PDB entry 6N61 | X-ray diffraction, 3.25 A resolution | chains B and C of the 9 polymer chains in the assembly

Chain B:
Molecule: DNA-directed RNA polymerase subunit alpha
From: Escherichia coli
Notes: EC 2.7.7.6; fragment: N-terminal domain
Reference sequence: P0A7Z4 (RPOA_ECOLI); numbering as in UniProt (aligned over 1-234)
Sequence (239 residues; row label = number of the first residue in the row):
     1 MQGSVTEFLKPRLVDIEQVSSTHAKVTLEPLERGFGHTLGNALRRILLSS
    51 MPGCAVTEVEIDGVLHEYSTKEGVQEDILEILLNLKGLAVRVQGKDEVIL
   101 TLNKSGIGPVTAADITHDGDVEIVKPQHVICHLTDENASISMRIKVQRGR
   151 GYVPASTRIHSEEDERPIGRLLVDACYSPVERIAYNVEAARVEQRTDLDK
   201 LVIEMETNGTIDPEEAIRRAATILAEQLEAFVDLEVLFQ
Disordered / not traced: 1-5, 159-170, 235-239
Differences from the reference sequence: expression tag (235-239)
Curated features (UniProtKB/Swiss-Prot):
  - region: Glu-162 to Glu-165 (Required for interaction with Crp at class II promoters)
  - mutagenesis: Arg-45 (R45C: In rpoA112; temperature-sensitive, blocks RNA polymerase assembly), Glu-162 to Glu-165 (5-fold decrease in CRP-class II promoter-dependent transcription), Glu-165 (E165K: 5-fold decrease in CRP-class II promoter-dependent transcription), Arg-191 (R191C: In rpoA101; temperature-sensitive)

Chain C:
Molecule: DNA-directed RNA polymerase subunit beta
From: Escherichia coli
Notes: EC 2.7.7.6
Reference sequence: P0A8V2 (RPOB_ECOLI); numbering as in UniProt (aligned over 1-1342)
Sequence (1342 residues; each row starts with the number of its first residue):
     1 MVYSYTEKKRIRKDFGKRPQVLDVPYLLSIQLDSFQKFIEQDPEGQYGLE
    51 AAFRSVFPIQSYSGNSELQYVSYRLGEPVFDVQECQIRGVTYSAPLRVKL
   101 RLVIYEREAPEGTVKDIKEQEVYMGEIPLMTDNGTFVINGTERVIVSQLH
   151 RSPGVFFDSDKGKTHSSGKVLYNARIIPYRGSWLDFEFDPKDNLFVRIDR
   201 RRKLPATIILRALNYTTEQILDLFFEKVIFEIRDNKLQMELVPERLRGET
   251 ASFDIEANGKVYVEKGRRITARHIRQLEKDDVKLIEVPVEYIAGKVVAKD
   301 YIDESTGELICAANMELSLDLLAKLSQSGHKRIETLFTNDLDHGPYISET
   351 LRVDPTNDRLSALVEIYRMMRPGEPPTREAAESLFENLFFSEDRYDLSAV
   401 GRMKFNRSLLREEIEGSGILSKDDIIDVMKKLIDIRNGKGEVDDIDHLGN
   451 RRIRSVGEMAENQFRVGLVRVERAVKERLSLGDLDTLMPQDMINAKPISA
   501 AVKEFFGSSQLSQFMDQNNPLSEITHKRRISALGPGGLTRERAGFEVRDV
   551 HPTHYGRVCPIETPEGPNIGLINSLSVYAQTNEYGFLETPYRKVTDGVVT
   601 DEIHYLSAIEEGNYVIAQANSNLDEEGHFVEDLVTCRSKGESSLFSRDQV
   651 DYMDVSTQQVVSVGASLIPFLEHDDANRALMGANMQRQAVPTLRADKPLV
   701 GTGMERAVAVDSGVTAVAKRGGVVQYVDASRIVIKVNEDEMYPGEAGIDI
   751 YNLTKYTRSNQNTCINQMPCVSLGEPVERGDVLADGPSTDLGELALGQNM
   801 RVAFMPWNGYNFEDSILVSERVVQEDRFTTIHIQELACVSRDTKLGPEEI
   851 TADIPNVGEAALSKLDESGIVYIGAEVTGGDILVGKVTPKGETQLTPEEK
   901 LLRAIFGEKASDVKDSSLRVPNGVSGTVIDVQVFTRDGVEKDKRALEIEE
   951 MQLKQAKKDLSEELQILEAGLFSRIRAVLVAGGVEAEKLDKLPRDRWLEL
  1001 GLTDEEKQNQLEQLAEQYDELKHEFEKKLEAKRRKITQGDDLAPGVLKIV
  1051 KVYLAVKRRIQPGDKMAGRHGNKGVISKINPIEDMPYDENGTPVDIVLNP
  1101 LGVPSRMNIGQILETHLGMAAKGIGDKINAMLKQQQEVAKLREFIQRAYD
  1151 LGADVRQKVDLSTFSDEEVMRLAENLRKGMPIATPVFDGAKEAEIKELLK
  1201 LGDLPTSGQIRLYDGRTGEQFERPVTVGYMYMLKLNHLVDDKMHARSTGS
  1251 YSLVTQQPLGGKAQFGGQRFGEMEVWALEAYGAAYTLQEMLTVKSDDVNG
  1301 RTKMYKNIVDGNHQMEPGMPESFNVLLKEIRSLGINIELEDE
Disordered / not traced: 1, 108-110, 256-261
Curated features (UniProtKB/Swiss-Prot):
  - modified residue (N6-acetyllysine): Lys-1022, Lys-1200
  - mutagenesis: Ile-561 (I561S: Resistant to antibiotics salinamide A and B), Ile-569 (I569S: Resistant to antibiotics salinamide A and B), Ala-665 (A665E: Resistant to antibiotics salinamide A and B), Asp-675 (D675A/G: Resistant to antibiotics salinamide A and B), Asn-677 (N677H/K: Resistant to antibiotics salinamide A and B), Leu-680 (L680M: Resistant to antibiotics salinamide A and B), Glu-813 (E813K: Disrupts the enzyme's active center)

Chain B / chain C interface:
Pairs across the interface (8):
  Arg-33(B) / Glu-820(C)  salt bridge
  Arg-33(B) / Pro-1081(C)
  Arg-33(B) / Glu-1083(C)
  His-37(B) / Asp-1084(C)
  His-37(B) / Arg-1216(C)
  Asn-41(B) / Arg-1216(C)
  Asn-41(B) / Thr-1217(C)  hydrogen bond (side chain-backbone)
  Tyr-185(B) / Thr-1217(C)
Also at the interface, not in a pair above, chain B (6 interface residues in all): Gly-34, Arg-44
Also at the interface, not in a pair above, chain C (7 interface residues in all): Glu-1219

In short:
The interface between chain B and chain C involves 6 residues on one side and 7 on the other, with 1 hydrogen
bond and 1 salt bridge. Polar pairs include Arg-33(B)/Glu-820(C) and Asn-41(B)/Thr-1217(C).
Here chain B is DNA-directed RNA polymerase subunit alpha and chain C is DNA-directed RNA polymerase subunit
beta, both from Escherichia coli. Entry 6N61 (Escherichia coli RNA polymerase sigma70-holoenzyme bound to
upstream fork promoter DNA and Capistruin) was determined by X-ray diffraction, deposited together with 6N60
and 6N62.
